Entry 7TEJ (electron microscopy, 2.74 A resolution); this record covers chains O and P of the 28 polymer chains in the assembly.

Chain O:
Protein: Proteasome subunit alpha type-1
Source organism: Saccharomyces cerevisiae S288C
Notes: EC 3.4.25.1
UniProtKB: P21243 (PSA1_YEAST); residues 1-252 here = UniProt positions 1-252
Chain sequence (252 residues; numbered 1 to 252; the number before each row is that of its first residue):
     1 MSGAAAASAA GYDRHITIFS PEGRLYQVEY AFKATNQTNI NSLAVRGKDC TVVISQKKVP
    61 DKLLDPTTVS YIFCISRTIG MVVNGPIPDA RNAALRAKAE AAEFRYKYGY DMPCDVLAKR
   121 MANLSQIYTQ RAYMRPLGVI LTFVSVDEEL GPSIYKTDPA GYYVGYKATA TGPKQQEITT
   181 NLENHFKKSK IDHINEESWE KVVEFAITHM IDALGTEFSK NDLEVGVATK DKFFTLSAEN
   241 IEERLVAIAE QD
Not modelled in the structure: 1-11, 190-192, 251-252

Chain P:
Protein: Proteasome subunit alpha type-2
Source organism: Saccharomyces cerevisiae S288C
Notes: EC 3.4.25.1
UniProtKB: P23639 (PSA2_YEAST); residue numbers follow UniProt; this construct covers 1-250
Chain sequence (250 residues; numbered 1 to 250; the number before each row is that of its first residue):
     1 MTDRYSFSLT TFSPSGKLGQ IDYALTAVKQ GVTSLGIKAT NGVVIATEKK SSSPLAMSET
    61 LSKVSLLTPD IGAVYSGMGP DYRVLVDKSR KVAHTSYKRI YGEYPPTKLL VSEVAKIMQE
   121 ATQSGGVRPF GVSLLIAGHD EFNGFSLYQV DPSGSYFPWK ATAIGKGSVA AKTFLEKRWN
   181 DELELEDAIH IALLTLKESV EGEFNGDTIE LAIIGDENPD LLGYTGIPTD KGPRFRKLTS
   241 QEINDRLEAL
Not modelled in the structure: 1-6
Swiss-Prot annotation at these positions:
  - cross-link: K108 (Glycyl lysine isopeptide (Lys-Gly) (interchain with G-Cter in ubiquitin))

How chain O and chain P interact:
Residue-residue contacts (60):
  T17(O) - R128(P)
  I18(O) - L9(P)  hydrophobic
  I18(O) - Q20(P)
  F19(O) - Q20(P)  hydrogen bond (backbone-side chain)
  F19(O) - Y23(P)  hydrophobic
  F19(O) - A24(P)  hydrophobic
  F19(O) - M78(P)  hydrophobic
  F19(O) - R128(P)
  F19(O) - P129(P)
  F19(O) - G131(P)
  S20(O) - Y23(P)
  P21(O) - Y23(P)  hydrophobic
  P21(O) - T26(P)
  E22(O) - T26(P)
  E22(O) - Q30(P)
  G23(O) - Y23(P)
  G23(O) - A27(P)
  L25(O) - M78(P)  hydrophobic
  L25(O) - R128(P)
  K119(O) - D87(P)  salt bridge
  A122(O) - R83(P)  hydrogen bond (backbone-side chain)
  N123(O) - R83(P)  hydrogen bond
  N123(O) - D87(P)  hydrogen bond
  Q126(O) - P80(P)
  Q126(O) - D81(P)  hydrogen bond
  Q126(O) - V84(P)
  T129(O) - R128(P)  hydrogen bond (backbone-side chain)
  Q130(O) - D81(P)
  Q130(O) - V127(P)
  Q130(O) - R128(P)  hydrogen bond (side chain-backbone)
  Q130(O) - F130(P)
  R131(O) - G126(P)
  A132(O) - L9(P)  hydrophobic
  A132(O) - G126(P)  hydrogen bond (backbone-backbone)
  Y155(O) - T60(P)
  A160(O) - P80(P)
  G161(O) - P80(P)
  G161(O) - R83(P)  hydrogen bond (backbone-side chain)
  Y162(O) - S52(P)  hydrogen bond
  Y162(O) - L61(P)  hydrophobic
  Y162(O) - P80(P)
  Y163(O) - L61(P)
  Y163(O) - R83(P)
  V164(O) - M57(P)
  V164(O) - T60(P)
  V164(O) - L61(P)  hydrophobic
  G165(O) - A56(P)
  G165(O) - M57(P)  hydrogen bond (backbone-backbone)
  G165(O) - T60(P)  hydrogen bond (backbone-side chain)
  Y166(O) - L55(P)
  Y166(O) - A56(P)  hydrophobic
  Y166(O) - M57(P)
  K167(O) - L55(P)  hydrogen bond (backbone-backbone)
  K167(O) - M57(P)
  A168(O) - L55(P)
  T179(O) - S53(P)
  L182(O) - L55(P)  hydrophobic
  E183(O) - P54(P)
  E183(O) - L55(P)
  F186(O) - L55(P)  hydrophobic
Also at the interface, not in a pair above, chain O (32 interface residues in all): I16, R46

In short:
Chain O and chain P form an interface of 32 and 27 residues respectively, with 13 hydrogen bonds and 1 salt
bridge. Polar contacts include K119(O)-D87(P), F19(O)-Q20(P) and A122(O)-R83(P).
Chain O is Proteasome subunit alpha type-1 and chain P is Proteasome subunit alpha type-2, both from
Saccharomyces cerevisiae S288C; the structure, Cryo-EM structure of the 20S Alpha 3 Deletion proteasome core
particle, was determined by electron microscopy, deposited together with 7TEO.
